6F0X - chains P and Z of the 9 polymer chains in the assembly; structure by electron microscopy, 4.60 A resolution (low resolution: residue-level contacts below are approximate; hydrogen-bond / salt-bridge calls are withheld).

Chain P:
Name: MAD2L1-binding protein
From: Homo sapiens
UniProt: Q15013 (MD2BP_HUMAN); residue numbers follow UniProt; this construct covers 1-274
Sequence (274 residues; row label = number of the first residue in the row):
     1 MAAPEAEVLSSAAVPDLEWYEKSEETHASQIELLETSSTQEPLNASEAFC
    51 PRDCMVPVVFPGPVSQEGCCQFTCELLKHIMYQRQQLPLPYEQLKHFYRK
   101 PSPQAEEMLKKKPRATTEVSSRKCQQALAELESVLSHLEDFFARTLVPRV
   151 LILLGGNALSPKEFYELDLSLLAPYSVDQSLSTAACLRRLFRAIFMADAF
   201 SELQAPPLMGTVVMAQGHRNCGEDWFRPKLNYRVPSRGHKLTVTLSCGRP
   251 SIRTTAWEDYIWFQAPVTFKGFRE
Unresolved in the structure: 1-53, 65, 99-121, 175-177
Swiss-Prot annotation at these positions:
  - region: Ala45 to Lys78 (Interaction with MAD2L1)
  - modified residue: Ser102 (Phosphoserine)

Chain Z:
Name: Mitotic spindle assembly checkpoint protein MAD2A
From: Homo sapiens
UniProt: Q13257 (MD2L1_HUMAN); residue numbers follow UniProt; this construct covers 1-205
Sequence (205 residues; each row starts with the number of its first residue):
     1 MALQLSREQGITLRGSAEIVAEFFSFGINSILYQRGIYPSETFTRVQKYG
    51 LTLLVTTDLELIKYLNNVVEQLKDWLYKCSVQKLVVVISNIESGEVLERW
   101 QFDIECDKTAKDDSAPREKSQKAIQDEIRSVIRQITATVTFLPLLEVSCS
   151 FDLLIYTDKDLVVPEKWEESGPQFITNSEEVRLRSFTTTIHKVNSMVAYK
   201 IPVND
Unresolved in the structure: 1
Disulfide bonds: Cys79-Cys106
Swiss-Prot annotation at these positions:
  - region: Ser195 to Asp205 (Required for assuming the closed conformation and for interaction with CDC20)
  - modified residue: Ala2 (N-acetylalanine), Ser6 (Phosphoserine), Ser130 (Phosphoserine), Ser170 (Phosphoserine), Ser178 (Phosphoserine), Ser185 (Phosphoserine), Ser195 (Phosphoserine)
Reported in the primary citation:
  - contacts within the chain: Ser16-Thr188 (hydrogen bond), Ser16-His191 (hydrogen bond)

Chain P / chain Z interface:
Pairs across the interface - 38 pairs, chain P then chain Z:
  His79(P) with Ala137(Z); Thr140(Z)
  Tyr82(P) with Thr136(Z)
  Gln83(P) with Arg133(Z); Ala137(Z)
  Gln85(P) with Arg129(Z); Arg133(Z)
  Pro88(P) with Thr52(Z)
  Leu89(P) with Arg45(Z); Leu54(Z)
  Pro90(P) with Thr136(Z)
  Gln93(P) with Tyr33(Z); Gln34(Z)
  His96(P) with Tyr33(Z); Arg45(Z)
  Phe97(P) with Arg45(Z)
  Arg188(P) with Thr140(Z); Phe141(Z)
  Phe191(P) with Thr140(Z)
  Arg192(P) with Phe141(Z)
  Phe195(P) with Gln134(Z); Thr138(Z); Phe141(Z); Arg182(Z); Leu183(Z)
  Asp198(P) with Arg184(Z)
  Ala199(P) with Arg184(Z)
  Phe200(P) with Arg184(Z)
  Ser201(P) with Arg184(Z)
  Glu202(P) with Arg133(Z)
  Leu203(P) with Asp126(Z); Glu127(Z); Ser130(Z)
  Gln204(P) with Lys122(Z)
  Ala205(P) with Asp126(Z); Arg129(Z)
  Arg273(P) with Gly50(Z)
  Glu274(P) with Gln47(Z)
Also at the interface, not in a pair above, chain P (26 interface residues in all): Glu75, Leu187
Also at the interface, not in a pair above, chain Z (29 interface residues in all): Ser40, Glu41, Pro143, Leu144, Glu179, Val181, Tyr199

Overview:
Chain P and chain Z form an interface of 26 and 29 residues respectively. From the paper: contacts within the
chain involving Ser16(Z), Thr188(Z) and His191(Z).
Chain P is MAD2L1-binding protein and chain Z is Mitotic spindle assembly checkpoint protein MAD2A, both from
Homo sapiens; the structure, Cryo-EM structure of TRIP13 in complex with ATP gamma S, p31comet, C-Mad2 and
Cdc20, was determined by electron microscopy.
